4U3C - chains A and B; structure by X-ray diffraction, 3.98 A resolution.

# Chain A (and B)
Protein: Alpha-1,4-glucan:maltose-1-phosphate maltosyltransferase
Source organism: Mycobacterium tuberculosis
Notes: EC 2.4.99.16; chain B of this document is another copy of the same molecule, construct and numbering; everything in this record applies to it too
UniProtKB: P9WQ16 (GLGE_MYCTO); residue numbers follow UniProt; this construct covers 1-701
Sequence (723 residues; numbered -21 to 701; the number before each row is that of its first residue; numbers below 1 keep their minus sign (Met-21 is residue -21)):
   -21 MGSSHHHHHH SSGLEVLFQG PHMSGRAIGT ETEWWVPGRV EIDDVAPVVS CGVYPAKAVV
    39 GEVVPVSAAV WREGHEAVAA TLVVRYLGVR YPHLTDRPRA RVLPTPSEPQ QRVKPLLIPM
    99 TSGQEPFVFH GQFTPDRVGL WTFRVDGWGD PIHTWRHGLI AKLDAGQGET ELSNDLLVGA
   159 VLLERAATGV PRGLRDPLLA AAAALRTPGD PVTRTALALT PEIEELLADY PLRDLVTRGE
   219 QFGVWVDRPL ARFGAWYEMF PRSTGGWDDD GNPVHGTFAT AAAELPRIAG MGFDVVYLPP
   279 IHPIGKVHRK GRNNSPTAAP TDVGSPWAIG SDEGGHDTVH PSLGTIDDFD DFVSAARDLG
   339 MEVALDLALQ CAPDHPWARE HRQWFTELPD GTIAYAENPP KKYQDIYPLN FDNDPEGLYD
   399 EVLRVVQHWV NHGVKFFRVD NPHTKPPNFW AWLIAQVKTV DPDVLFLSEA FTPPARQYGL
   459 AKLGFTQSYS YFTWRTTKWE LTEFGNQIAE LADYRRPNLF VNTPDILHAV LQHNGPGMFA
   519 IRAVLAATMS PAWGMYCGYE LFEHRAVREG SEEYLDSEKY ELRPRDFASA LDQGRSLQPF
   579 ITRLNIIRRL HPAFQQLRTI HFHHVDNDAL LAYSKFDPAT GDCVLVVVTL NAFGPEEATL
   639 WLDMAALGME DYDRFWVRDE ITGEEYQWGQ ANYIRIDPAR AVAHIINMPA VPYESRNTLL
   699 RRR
Disordered / not traced: -21 to 14, 71-91, 145-148, 700-701
Differences from the reference sequence: expression tag (-21 to 0)
UniProt features mapped onto this chain:
  - active site: Asp418 (Nucleophile), Glu447 (Proton donor)
  - binding site (alpha-maltose 1-phosphate): Lys288, Gln348, Asp383, Asn419, Lys557, Tyr558
  - site: Asp503 (Transition state stabilizer)
Reported in the primary citation:
  - binding site for alpha-D-glucopyranose: Thr474, Asn512, Leu628, Asn629, Phe631
  - self-association interface (contacts with another copy of this molecule); pairs are residue here / residue on that copy: Cys29-Cys29 (disulfide)

# Chain A / chain B interface
Contacting residue pairs (62):
  Pro15(A) - Asn426(B)
  Gly16(A) - Asn426(B)
  Arg17(A) - Asp390(B)  salt bridge
  Arg17(A) - Tyr397(B)  hydrogen bond
  Arg17(A) - Asn426(B)  hydrogen bond
  Asp21(A) - Ser28(B)  hydrogen bond
  Asp21(A) - Lys460(B)  salt bridge
  Asp22(A) - Lys460(B)  salt bridge
  Ser28(A) - Asp21(B)  hydrogen bond
  Cys29(A) - Cys29(B)  disulfide
  Tyr32(A) - Glu19(B)  hydrogen bond
  Trp49(A) - Pro425(B)  hydrophobic
  Trp49(A) - Ala453(B)  hydrogen bond (side chain-backbone)
  Trp49(A) - Arg454(B)
  Trp49(A) - Gly457(B)
  Arg50(A) - Arg454(B)  hydrogen bond (backbone-side chain)
  Glu51(A) - His421(B)
  Glu51(A) - Lys423(B)
  Glu51(A) - Pro424(B)
  Glu51(A) - Arg454(B)
  Gly52(A) - His421(B)  hydrogen bond (backbone-backbone)
  Gly52(A) - Thr422(B)
  Gly52(A) - Arg454(B)  hydrogen bond (backbone-side chain)
  His53(A) - Glu375(B)  hydrogen bond (side chain-backbone)
  Glu103(A) - Pro452(B)
  Pro104(A) - Pro451(B)  hydrophobic
  Phe105(A) - Arg454(B)
  Lys140(A) - Lys380(B)
  Asn152(A) - Leu366(B)
  Asn152(A) - Pro367(B)
  Asn152(A) - Asp368(B)  hydrogen bond
  Asn152(A) - Thr370(B)
  Val156(A) - Pro367(B)
  Leu366(A) - Asn152(B)
  Pro367(A) - Asn152(B)
  Pro367(A) - Val156(B)
  Asp368(A) - Asn152(B)  hydrogen bond
  Glu375(A) - His53(B)  hydrogen bond (backbone-side chain)
  Lys380(A) - Lys140(B)
  Tyr397(A) - Arg17(B)  hydrogen bond
  His421(A) - Glu51(B)
  His421(A) - Gly52(B)  hydrogen bond (backbone-backbone)
  Thr422(A) - Glu51(B)
  Thr422(A) - Gly52(B)
  Lys423(A) - Glu51(B)
  Pro424(A) - Glu51(B)
  Pro425(A) - Arg17(B)
  Pro425(A) - Trp49(B)  hydrophobic
  Pro425(A) - Glu51(B)
  Asn426(A) - Pro15(B)
  Asn426(A) - Gly16(B)
  Asn426(A) - Arg17(B)  hydrogen bond
  Pro451(A) - Pro104(B)  hydrophobic
  Pro452(A) - Glu103(B)
  Ala453(A) - Trp49(B)
  Arg454(A) - Trp49(B)
  Arg454(A) - Arg50(B)  hydrogen bond (side chain-backbone)
  Arg454(A) - Glu51(B)
  Arg454(A) - Gly52(B)  hydrogen bond (side chain-backbone)
  Arg454(A) - Phe105(B)
  Lys460(A) - Asp21(B)  salt bridge
  Lys460(A) - Asp22(B)  salt bridge
Interface residues without a listed pair, chain A (46 interface residues in all): Gly136, Ala139, Leu155, Asn376, Pro377, Pro378, Asp390, Gly457, Leu458, Leu461
Interface residues without a listed pair, chain B (50 interface residues in all): Gly136, Ala139, Leu155, Leu213, Asn376, Pro377, Pro378, Phe389, Pro393, Leu458, Leu461
Cross-chain cystine bridges: Cys29(A)-Cys29(B)

# In short
46 residues of chain A face 50 of chain B across their interface, with 1 disulfide bond, 18 hydrogen bonds and
5 salt bridges. Polar contacts include Arg17(A)-Asp390(B), Asp21(A)-Lys460(B) and Asp22(A)-Lys460(B). The
paper reports a binding site for alpha-D-glucopyranose at Thr474(A), Asn512(A) and Leu628(A) among others; a
self-association interface involving Cys29(A).
Both chains are Alpha-1,4-glucan:maltose-1-phosphate maltosyltransferase (Mycobacterium tuberculosis). Entry
4U3C (Docking Site of Maltohexaose in the Mtb GlgE) was determined by X-ray diffraction together with 4U31 and
4U33 from the same study.
